6TS3 - chains A and C; structure by X-ray diffraction, 1.28 A resolution.

[Chain A]
Name: Alpha-actinin-2
Organism: Homo sapiens
Reference sequence: P35609 (ACTN2_HUMAN); numbering as in UniProt (aligned over 825-894)
Chain sequence (73 residues; each row starts with the number of its first residue):
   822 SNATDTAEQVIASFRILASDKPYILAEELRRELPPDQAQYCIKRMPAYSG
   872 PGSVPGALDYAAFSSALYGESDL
Differences from the reference sequence: expression tag (822-824)

[Chain C]
Name: Ace-asn-ala-arg-arg-lys-leu-lys-gly-ala-ile-leu-thr-thr-met-leu-ala-thr-arg-asn-phe
Chain sequence (22 residues; each row starts with the number of its first residue):
   294 NARRKLKGAILTTMLATRNFSG
Not modelled in the structure: 314-315
Covalently attached groups: acetyl group (ACE) linked to Asn-294
Residues lining bound ligands: acetyl group (ACE): Ala-295, Arg-296, Arg-297

[How chain A and chain C interact]
Pairs across the interface (24):
  Gln-830(A) / Leu-308(C)
  Val-831(A) / Leu-304(C)  hydrophobic
  Val-831(A) / Leu-308(C)
  Ser-834(A) / Met-307(C)  hydrogen bond (side chain-backbone)
  Ser-834(A) / Leu-308(C)
  Ser-834(A) / Phe-313(C)
  Phe-835(A) / Met-307(C)  hydrophobic
  Ile-837(A) / Phe-313(C)  hydrophobic
  Leu-838(A) / Met-307(C)  hydrophobic
  Leu-838(A) / Phe-313(C)  hydrophobic
  Glu-853(A) / Arg-311(C)  salt bridge
  Pro-855(A) / Thr-306(C)
  Gln-858(A) / Ala-302(C)
  Gln-858(A) / Ile-303(C)
  Gln-858(A) / Thr-306(C)  hydrogen bond
  Tyr-861(A) / Arg-296(C)
  Tyr-861(A) / Leu-299(C)  hydrophobic
  Tyr-861(A) / Ile-303(C)  hydrophobic
  Ala-887(A) / Arg-296(C)
  Leu-888(A) / Arg-296(C)
  Leu-888(A) / Lys-300(C)
  Tyr-889(A) / Lys-300(C)  hydrogen bond (side chain-backbone)
  Tyr-889(A) / Ile-303(C)
  Tyr-889(A) / Leu-304(C)  hydrogen bond (side chain-backbone)
Interface residues without a listed pair, chain A (16 interface residues in all): Thr-827, Leu-854, Arg-865

[Overview]
Chain A and chain C form an interface of 16 and 11 residues respectively; the contacts include 4 hydrogen
bonds and 1 salt bridge. Polar contacts include Glu-853(A)/Arg-311(C), Ser-834(A)/Met-307(C) and
Gln-858(A)/Thr-306(C). Covalently linked acetyl group: at Asn-294(C).
Here chain A is Alpha-actinin-2 (Homo sapiens) and chain C is
Ace-asn-ala-arg-arg-lys-leu-lys-gly-ala-ile-leu-thr-thr-met-leu-ala-thr-arg-asn-phe. Entry 6TS3 (EF-hands 3
and 4 of alpha-actinin in complex with CaMKII regulatory segment) was determined by X-ray diffraction.
